Entry 1IA1 (X-ray diffraction, 1.70 A resolution); this record covers chain A.

# Chain A
Molecule: Dihydrofolate reductase
Source organism: Candida albicans
Notes: EC 1.5.1.3
Reference sequence: P22906 (DYR_CANAL); numbering as in UniProt (aligned over 1-192)
Amino-acid sequence (192 residues; each row starts with the number of its first residue):
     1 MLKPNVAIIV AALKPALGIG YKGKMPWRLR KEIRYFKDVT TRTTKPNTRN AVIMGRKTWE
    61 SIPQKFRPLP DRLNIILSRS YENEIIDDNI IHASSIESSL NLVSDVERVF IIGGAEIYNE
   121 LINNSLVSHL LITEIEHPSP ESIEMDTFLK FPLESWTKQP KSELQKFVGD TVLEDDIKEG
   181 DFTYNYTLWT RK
Residues lining bound ligands:
  - NADPH (NDP; NADPH dihydro-nicotinamide-adenine-dinucleotide phosphate): Val10, Ala11, Ile19, Gly20, Tyr21, Gly23, Lys24, Met25, Trp27, Gly55, Arg56, Lys57, Thr58, Leu77, Ser78, Arg79, Ser80, Ser94, Ile112, Gly113, Gly114, Ala115, Glu116, Ile117, Tyr118, Glu120, Leu121, Thr147
  - 5-phenylsulfanyl-2,4-quinazolinediamine (TQ3): Ile9, Val10, Ala11, Met25, Glu32, Ile33, Phe36, Thr58, Ser61, Ile62, Ile112, Tyr118, Thr133
UniProt features mapped onto this chain:
  - binding site (NADP(+)): Ala11, Gly18 to Lys24, Arg56 to Thr58, Ser78 to Ser80, Gly113 to Glu120
  - binding site (substrate): Glu32 to Lys37, Arg72, Ile112, Tyr118

# Summary
Chain A binds NADPH and 5-phenylsulfanyl-2,4-quinazolinediamine. Curated annotation (UniProt) lists 22
NADP+-binding residues and 9 substrate-binding residues.
Chain A is Dihydrofolate reductase (Candida albicans); the structure, Candida albicans dihydrofolate reductase
complexed with dihydro-nicotinamide-adenine-dinucleotide phosphate (NADPH) and
5-(PHENYLSULFANYL)-2,4-QUINAZOLINEDIAMINE (GW997), was determined by X-ray diffraction (same publication as
1IA2, 1IA3 and 1IA4).
